9LNW - chains A and F of the 6 polymer chains in the assembly; structure by X-ray diffraction, 2.55 A resolution.

[Chain A]
Molecule: Detyrosinated tubulin alpha-1B chain
From: Sus scrofa
UniProt: Q2XVP4 (TBA1B_PIG); residues 1-450 here = UniProt positions 1-450
Sequence (450 residues; numbered 1 to 450; the number before each row is that of its first residue):
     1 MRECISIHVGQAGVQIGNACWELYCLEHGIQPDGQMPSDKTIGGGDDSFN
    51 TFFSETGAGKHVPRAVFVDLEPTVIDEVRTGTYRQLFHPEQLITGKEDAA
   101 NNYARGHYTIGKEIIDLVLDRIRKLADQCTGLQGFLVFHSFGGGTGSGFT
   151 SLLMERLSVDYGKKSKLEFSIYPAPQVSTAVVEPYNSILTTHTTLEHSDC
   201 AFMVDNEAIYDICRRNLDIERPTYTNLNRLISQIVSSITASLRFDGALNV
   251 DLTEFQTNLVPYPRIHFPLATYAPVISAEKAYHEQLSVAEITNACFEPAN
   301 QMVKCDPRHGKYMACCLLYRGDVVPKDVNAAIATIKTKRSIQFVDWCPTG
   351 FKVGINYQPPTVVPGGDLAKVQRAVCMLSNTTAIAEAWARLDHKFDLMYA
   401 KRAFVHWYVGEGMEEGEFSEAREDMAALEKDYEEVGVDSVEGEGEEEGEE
Unresolved in the structure: 440-450
Metal / ion sites: Ca2+: D39, T41, G44, D47, N50, E55
Ligand contacts: GTP (guanosine-5'-triphosphate): G10, Q11, A12, Q15, I16, D69, D98, A99, A100, N101, S140, G142, G143, G144, T145, G146, I171, V177, S178, T179, E183, N206, Y224, L227, N228, I231
Swiss-Prot annotation at these positions:
  - motif: M1 to C4 (MREC motif)
  - active site: E254
  - binding site (GTP): G10, Q11, A12, Q15, E71, A99, S140, G143, G144, T145, G146, T179, E183, N206, Y224, N228, L252
  - binding site (Mg(2+)): E71
  - modified residue: K40 (N6,N6,N6-trimethyllysine), S48 (Phosphoserine), S232 (Phosphoserine), Y282 (3'-nitrotyrosine), R339 (Omega-N-methylarginine), S439 (Phosphoserine), E443 (5-glutamyl polyglutamate), E445 (5-glutamyl polyglutamate)
  - cross-link (Glycyl lysine isopeptide (Lys-Gly)): K326 (interchain with G-Cter in ubiquitin), K370 (interchain with G-Cter in ubiquitin)

[Chain F]
Molecule: Tubulin tyrosine ligase
From: Gallus gallus
UniProt: A0A8V0Z8P0 (A0A8V0Z8P0_CHICK); aligned to UniProt positions 1-378 over residues 1-378 (the alignment contains insertions or deletions, so no single offset holds)
Sequence (384 residues; numbered 1 to 384; the number before each row is that of its first residue):
     1 MYTFVVRDENSSVYAEVSRLLLATGQWKRLRKDNPRFNLMLGERNRLPFG
    51 RLGHEPGLVQLVNYYRGADKLCRKASLVKLIKTSPELSESCTWFPESYVI
   101 YPTNLKTPVAPAQNGIRHLINNTRTDEREVFLAAYNRRREGREGNVWIAK
   151 SSAGAKGEGILISSEASELLDFIDEQGQVHVIQKYLEKPLLLEPGHRKFD
   201 IRSWVLVDHLYNIYLYREGVLRTSSEPYNSANFQDKTCHLTNHCIQKEYS
   251 KNYGRYEEGNEMFFEEFNQYLMDALNTTLENSILLQIKHIIRSCLMCIEP
   301 AISTKHLHYQSFQLFGFDFMVDEELKVWLIEVNGAPACAQKLYAELCQGI
   351 VDVAISSVFPLADTGQKTSQPTSIFIKLHHHHHH
Unresolved in the structure: 104-124, 138-143, 150-158, 251-254, 363-371, 381-384
Construct notes: expression tag (379-384)

[Interface between chain A and chain F]
Pairs across the interface (28; chain A residue first):
  Q176(A) - P56(F)
  E207(A) - H54(F)  salt bridge
  E297(A) - H306(F)  salt bridge
  P298(A) - L307(F)  hydrophobic
  K304(A) - H54(F)
  K304(A) - H308(F)
  C305(A) - H308(F)
  D306(A) - R66(F)
  D306(A) - L307(F)
  R308(A) - P300(F)  hydrogen bond (side chain-backbone)
  R308(A) - A301(F)  hydrogen bond (side chain-backbone)
  R308(A) - I302(F)
  R308(A) - S303(F)  hydrogen bond (side chain-backbone)
  R308(A) - L307(F)
  H309(A) - R66(F)  hydrogen bond (side chain-backbone)
  H309(A) - G67(F)
  H309(A) - A301(F)
  K338(A) - P300(F)
  S340(A) - A301(F)
  E386(A) - G50(F)
  E386(A) - R66(F)  salt bridge
  R390(A) - G50(F)
  R390(A) - H54(F)  hydrogen bond
  H393(A) - D33(F)  salt bridge
  H393(A) - R51(F)
  E433(A) - R46(F)  salt bridge
  S439(A) - D69(F)
  S439(A) - K70(F)
Other interface residues (no listed pair), chain F (18 interface residues in all): G53

[Summary]
16 residues of chain A and 18 residues of chain F are in contact; the contacts include 5 hydrogen bonds and 5
salt bridges. Polar contacts include E207(A)-H54(F), E297(A)-H306(F) and E386(A)-R66(F). Ligands of chain A:
GTP.
Here chain A is Detyrosinated tubulin alpha-1B chain (Sus scrofa) and chain F is Tubulin tyrosine ligase
(Gallus gallus). Entry 9LNW (Crystal structure of T2R-TTL-YQVB8 Complex) was determined by X-ray diffraction.
